PDB entry 9E1L | electron microscopy, 3.15 A resolution | chains D and J of the 11 polymer chains in the assembly

Chain D:
Protein: Histone H2B 1.1
Source organism: Xenopus laevis
Reference sequence: P02281 (H2B11_XENLA); residues -3 to 122 here correspond to UniProt positions 1-126 (UniProt number = residue number + 4)
Sequence (126 residues; numbered -3 to 122; the number before each row is that of its first residue; numbers below 1 keep their minus sign (Met-3 is residue -3)):
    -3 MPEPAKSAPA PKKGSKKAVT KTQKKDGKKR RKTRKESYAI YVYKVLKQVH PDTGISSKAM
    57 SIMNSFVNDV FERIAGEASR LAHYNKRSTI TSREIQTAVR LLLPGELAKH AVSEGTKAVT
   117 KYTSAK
Not modelled in the structure: -3 to 26
Differences from the reference sequence: engineered mutation Thr29 (Ser33 in P02281)
Swiss-Prot annotation at these positions:
  - modified residue: Lys2 (N6-acetyllysine), Lys9 (N6-acetyllysine), Ser11 (Phosphoserine), Lys12 (N6-acetyllysine), Lys17 (N6-acetyllysine)
  - glycosylation: Ser109 (O-linked (GlcNAc) serine)
  - cross-link: Lys117 (Glycyl lysine isopeptide (Lys-Gly) (interchain with G-Cter in ubiquitin))

Chain J:
Molecule: 152-nt DNA strand
Source organism: Homo sapiens
Sequence (152 nucleotides; row label = number of the first residue in the row; numbers below 1 keep their minus sign (DC-75 is residue -75)):
   -75 CCCTGGAGAA TCCCGGTGCC GAGGCCGCTC AATTGGTCGT AGACAGCTCT AGCACCGCTT
   -15 AAACGCACGT ACGCGCTGTC CCCCGCGTTT TAACCGCCAA GGGGATTACT CCCTAGTCTC
    45 CAGGCACGTG TCAGATATAT ACATCCTGTG CA
Not modelled in the structure: -75

How chain D and chain J interact:
Residue-residue contacts (14):
  Thr29(D) - DT30(J)  hydrogen bond to the phosphate
  Arg30(D) - DA-45(J)  salt bridge to the phosphate
  Tyr39(D) - DG-53(J)  hydrogen bond to the phosphate
  Gly50(D) - DG-53(J)  phosphate contact
  Ile51(D) - DA-54(J)  sugar contact
  Ile51(D) - DG-53(J)  phosphate contact
  Ser52(D) - DA-54(J)  phosphate contact
  Ser53(D) - DA-54(J)  hydrogen bond to the phosphate
  Arg83(D) - DG-34(J)  sugar contact
  Arg83(D) - DA-33(J)  salt bridge to the phosphate
  Ser84(D) - DA-35(J)  hydrogen bond to the phosphate
  Ser84(D) - DG-34(J)  hydrogen bond to the phosphate
  Thr85(D) - DA-35(J)  phosphate contact
  Thr85(D) - DG-34(J)  hydrogen bond to the phosphate
Also at the interface, not in a pair above, chain J (9 interface residues in all): DG-52, DC-46

Overview:
10 residues of chain D and 9 residues of chain J are in contact, with 6 hydrogen bonds and 2 salt bridges.
Among the polar pairs are Thr29(D)-DT30(J), Tyr39(D)-DG-53(J) and Ser53(D)-DA-54(J).
Chain D is Histone H2B 1.1 (Xenopus laevis) and chain J is a 152-nt DNA strand (Homo sapiens); the structure,
Snf2h bound nucleosome complex - ClassA1, was determined by electron microscopy (same publication as 9E1M,
9E1N, 9E1O, 9E1P, 9E1Q, 9E1R and 4 further entries).
